9AWY - chains A and B; structure by X-ray diffraction, 1.70 A resolution.

[Chain A (and B)]
Name: H9 Immunoglobulin Light Chain
Organism: Homo sapiens
Notes: chain B of this document is another copy of the same molecule, construct and numbering; everything in this record applies to it too
Amino-acid sequence (216 residues; row label = number of the first residue in the row):
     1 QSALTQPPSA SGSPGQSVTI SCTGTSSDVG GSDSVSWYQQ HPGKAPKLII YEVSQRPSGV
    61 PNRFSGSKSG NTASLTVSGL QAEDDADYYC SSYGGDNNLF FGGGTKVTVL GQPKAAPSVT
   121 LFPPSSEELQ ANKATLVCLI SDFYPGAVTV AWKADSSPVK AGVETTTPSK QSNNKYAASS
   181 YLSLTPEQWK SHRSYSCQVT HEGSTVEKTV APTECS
Unresolved in the structure: 1, 214-216 (chain B: 214-216)
Disulfide bonds: Cys22-Cys90, Cys138-Cys197
Residues lining bound ligands: A1AH0 (3-(2-{4-[(3R)-3-ethyl-3-phenylpyrrolidin-1-yl]-6-methyl-2-oxopyridin-1(2H)-yl}ethyl)-8-[(4R)-imidazo[1,5-a]pyrazin-8-yl]-1,3,8-triazaspiro[4.5]decan-2-one): Ser2, Ala3, Tyr38, Gln40, Pro46, Tyr89, Asn97, Asn98, Leu99, Phe100, Phe101, Gly102, Gly103

[Chain A / chain B interface]
Residue-residue contacts - 55 pairs, chain A then chain B:
  Tyr38(A) - Leu99(B)  hydrophobic
  Gln40(A) - Gln40(B)  hydrogen bond
  Gln40(A) - Tyr89(B)
  Gly43(A) - Tyr89(B)
  Lys44(A) - Tyr89(B)  hydrogen bond (backbone-side chain)
  Ala45(A) - Tyr89(B)  hydrophobic
  Ala45(A) - Gly102(B)
  Pro46(A) - Phe101(B)
  Leu48(A) - Asn97(B)
  Leu48(A) - Phe101(B)
  Tyr51(A) - Asn97(B)
  Glu52(A) - Asn97(B)
  Tyr89(A) - Gln40(B)
  Tyr89(A) - Ala45(B)
  Tyr89(A) - Pro46(B)
  Thr120(A) - Ser125(B)
  Thr120(A) - Glu128(B)
  Leu121(A) - Ser125(B)
  Phe122(A) - Phe122(B)  hydrophobic
  Phe122(A) - Pro123(B)
  Phe122(A) - Glu128(B)
  Phe122(A) - Thr135(B)
  Phe122(A) - Val137(B)  hydrophobic
  Pro123(A) - Phe122(B)
  Ser125(A) - Leu121(B)
  Glu127(A) - Lys208(B)  salt bridge
  Glu128(A) - Thr120(B)
  Glu128(A) - Phe122(B)
  Thr135(A) - Phe122(B)
  Val137(A) - Phe122(B)  hydrophobic
  Val137(A) - Leu139(B)  hydrophobic
  Leu139(A) - Thr135(B)
  Leu139(A) - Tyr181(B)  hydrophobic
  Glu164(A) - Gln171(B)  hydrogen bond
  Glu164(A) - Ser172(B)  hydrogen bond
  Thr165(A) - Gln171(B)  hydrogen bond (backbone-side chain)
  Thr166(A) - Ser169(B)
  Thr166(A) - Gln171(B)
  Thr166(A) - Ala177(B)
  Thr167(A) - Ser169(B)  hydrogen bond (backbone-side chain)
  Ser169(A) - Thr166(B)
  Ser169(A) - Thr167(B)  hydrogen bond (side chain-backbone)
  Gln171(A) - Glu164(B)  hydrogen bond
  Gln171(A) - Thr165(B)  hydrogen bond (side chain-backbone)
  Gln171(A) - Thr166(B)
  Gln171(A) - Tyr181(B)
  Ser172(A) - Glu164(B)  hydrogen bond
  Ala177(A) - Thr166(B)
  Ala177(A) - Tyr181(B)
  Ser179(A) - Ser179(B)  hydrogen bond
  Tyr181(A) - Leu139(B)  hydrophobic
  Tyr181(A) - Ser141(B)
  Tyr181(A) - Gln171(B)
  Tyr181(A) - Ala177(B)
  Lys208(A) - Glu127(B)  salt bridge
Also at the interface, not in a pair above, chain A (39 interface residues in all): Lys47, Pro57, Asn97, Gly103, Pro124, Ser141, Ala178, Thr209
Also at the interface, not in a pair above, chain B (39 interface residues in all): Lys44, Glu52, Tyr93, Asp96, Asn98, Gly103, Pro124, Asn173, Ala178

[Overview]
Chain A and chain B each contribute 39 residues to their interface; the contacts include 11 hydrogen bonds and
2 salt bridges. Polar pairs include Glu127(A)-Lys208(B), Gln40(A)-Gln40(B) and Lys44(A)-Tyr89(B). Ligands of
chain A: compound A1AH0.
Both chains are H9 Immunoglobulin Light Chain (Homo sapiens). Entry 9AWY (Structure of full-length
amyloidogenic immunoglobulin light chain H9 in complex with
3-(2-(4-(3-ethyl-3-phenylpyrrolidin-1-yl)-6-methyl-2-oxopyridin-1(2H)-yl)ethyl)-8-(imidazo[1,5-a]pyrazin-8-yl)-1,3,8-triazaspiro[4.5]decan-2-one)
was determined by X-ray diffraction together with 9AWX, 9AX1, 9AX2 and 9AX3 from the same study.
